5DH1 - chains B and D of the 4 polymer chains in the assembly; structure by X-ray diffraction, 2.84 A resolution.

# Chain B (and D)
Protein: siderophore periplasmic binding protein
Organism: Thermobifida fusca (strain YX)
Notes: chain D of this document is another copy of the same molecule, construct and numbering; everything in this record applies to it too
Reference sequence: Q47NS2 (Q47NS2_THEFY); numbering as in UniProt (aligned over 87-361)
Amino-acid sequence (309 residues; numbered 53 to 361; the number before each row is that of its first residue):
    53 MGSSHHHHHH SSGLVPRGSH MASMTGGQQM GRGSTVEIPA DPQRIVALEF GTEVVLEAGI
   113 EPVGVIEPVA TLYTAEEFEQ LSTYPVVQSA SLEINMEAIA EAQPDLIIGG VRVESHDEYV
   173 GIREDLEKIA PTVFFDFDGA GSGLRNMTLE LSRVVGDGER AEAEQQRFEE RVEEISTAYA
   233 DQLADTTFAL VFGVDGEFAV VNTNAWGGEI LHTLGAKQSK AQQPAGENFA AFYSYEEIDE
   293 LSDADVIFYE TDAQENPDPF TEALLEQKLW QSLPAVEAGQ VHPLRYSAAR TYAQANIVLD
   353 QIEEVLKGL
Unresolved in the structure: 53-58, 64-90 (chain D: 53-59, 64-89)
Sequence notes: initiating methionine (53); expression tag (54-86)

# Interface between chain B and chain D
Contacting residue pairs (25):
  Thr123(B) with Glu225(D)
  Val246(B) with His61(D); Glu221(D)
  Asp247(B) with His61(D); Ser194(D); Arg197(D), salt bridge; Asn198(D); Phe220(D); Glu221(D), hydrogen bond (backbone-side chain); Tyr344(D), hydrogen bond
  Gly248(B) with Ser194(D)
  Glu249(B) with His60(D), hydrogen bond (side chain-backbone); His61(D), salt bridge
  Asn280(B) with Ser63(D)
  Ala282(B) with Ser63(D)
  Phe284(B) with His61(D); Ser63(D)
  Asp310(B) with Glu225(D)
  Pro311(B) with Val224(D), hydrophobic; Glu225(D); Ser228(D); Thr265(D)
  Phe312(B) with Glu221(D); Val224(D), hydrophobic; Thr265(D)
Other interface residues (no listed pair), chain B (13 interface residues in all): Phe281, Glu318
Other interface residues (no listed pair), chain D (15 interface residues in all): His62, His264

# Summary
Chain B and chain D form an interface of 13 and 15 residues respectively; the contacts include 3 hydrogen
bonds and 2 salt bridges. Polar pairs include Asp247(B)-Arg197(D), Glu249(B)-His61(D) and Asp247(B)-Glu221(D).
Chain B and chain D are both siderophore periplasmic binding protein (Thermobifida fusca (strain YX)); the
structure, Structure of the siderophore periplasmic binding protein from the fuscachelin gene cluster of
Thermobifida fusca in ..., was determined by X-ray diffraction, deposited together with 5DH0 and 5DH2.
